Entry 2BEQ (X-ray diffraction, 1.60 A resolution); this record covers chains E and F of the 6 polymer chains in the assembly.

[Chain E (and F)]
Protein: Spike glycoprotein
Notes: chain F of this document is another copy of the same molecule, construct and numbering; everything in this record applies to it too
Reference sequence: P59594 (SPIKE_CVHSA); numbering as in UniProt (aligned over 1148-1193)
Amino-acid sequence (48 residues; numbered 1147 to 1194; the number before each row is that of its first residue):
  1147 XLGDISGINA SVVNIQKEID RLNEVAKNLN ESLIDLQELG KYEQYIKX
Unresolved in the structure: 1147 (chain F: fully traced)
Differences from the reference sequence: expression tag (1147, 1194)
Modified residues: ACE (acetyl group) at position 1147; NH2 (amino group) at position 1194
Swiss-Prot annotation at these positions:
  - glycosylation (N-linked (GlcNAc...) asparagine): Asn1155, Asn1176
  - natural variant: Leu1148 (L1148F: In strain: Isolate Frankfurt 1 and Isolate FRA), Lys1163 (K1163E: In strain: Isolate GD03 and Isolate SZ3)
From the paper describing this entry:
  - post-translational modification sites: Asn1155, Asn1176 (by similarity / conservation)

[Chain E / chain F interface]
Residue-residue contacts - 12 pairs, chain E then chain F:
  Glu1177(E) with Leu1182(F)
  Ser1178(E) with Ile1180(F); Asp1181(F); Leu1182(F), hydrogen bond (backbone-backbone)
  Leu1179(E) with Ile1180(F)
  Ile1180(E) with Ser1178(F); Leu1179(F); Ile1180(F), hydrogen bond (backbone-backbone); Leu1182(F), hydrophobic
  Asp1181(E) with Ser1178(F)
  Leu1182(E) with Ser1178(F), hydrogen bond (backbone-backbone)
  Gln1183(E) with Asn1176(F)
Also at the interface, not in a pair above, chain F (7 interface residues in all): Gln1183

[Summary]
Chain E and chain F each contribute 7 residues to their interface; the contacts include 3 hydrogen bonds. The
backbones hydrogen-bond at Ser1178(E)-Leu1182(F) and Ile1180(E)-Ile1180(F). The paper reports modification
sites Asn1155(E) and Asn1176(E).
Both chains are Spike glycoprotein. Entry 2BEQ (Structure of a Proteolytically Resistant Core from the Severe
Acute Respiratory Syndrome Coronavirus S2 Fusion Protein) was determined by X-ray diffraction, deposited
together with 2BEZ.
